6Y6O - chains A and B; structure by X-ray diffraction, 2.04 A resolution.

[Chain A (and B)]
Molecule: Inhibin beta A chain
From: Homo sapiens
Notes: chain B of this document is another copy of the same molecule, construct and numbering; everything in this record applies to it too
UniProt: P08476 (INHBA_HUMAN); residues 311-426 here = UniProt positions 311-426
Chain sequence (116 residues; numbered 311 to 426; the number before each row is that of its first residue):
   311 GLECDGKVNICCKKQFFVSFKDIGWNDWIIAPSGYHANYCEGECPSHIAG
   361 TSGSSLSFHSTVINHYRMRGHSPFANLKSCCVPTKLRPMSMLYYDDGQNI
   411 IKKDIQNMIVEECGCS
Cystine bridges: Cys314-Cys322, Cys321-Cys391, Cys350-Cys423, Cys354-Cys425
Small-molecule neighbours: OCK ((3R)-4-ethyl-3-methyl-3-propyl-1H-1,4-benzodiazepine-2,5-dione): Trp335, Trp338, Ile339, Met401, Tyr403, Ile415, Met418
UniProt features mapped onto this chain:
  - natural variant: Asn386 (N386S: Found in a patient with early-onset epithelial ovarian tumor; uncertain significance)
What the authors report for this chain:
  - binding site for OCK: Trp338

[How chain A and chain B interact]
Cross-chain cystine bridges: Cys390(A)-Cys390(B)
Pairs across the interface (51):
  Phe326(A) with Ile373(B), hydrophobic; Tyr376(B), hydrophobic; Phe384(B), hydrophobic
  Val328(A) with Val372(B), hydrophobic; Tyr376(B)
  Ser329(A) with Tyr376(B), hydrogen bond (backbone-side chain)
  Asp332(A) with Tyr376(B), hydrogen bond; Arg379(B), hydrogen bond (backbone-side chain)
  Ile333(A) with Tyr376(B), hydrophobic
  Trp335(A) with Val372(B), hydrophobic; His375(B)
  Ala347(A) with His369(B)
  Asn348(A) with His369(B)
  Tyr349(A) with Pro383(B); Phe384(B), hydrophobic; Leu387(B), hydrophobic
  Ser367(A) with Asn417(B)
  Phe368(A) with Trp335(B), hydrophobic; Tyr345(B); Met401(B), hydrophobic; Met418(B), hydrophobic
  His369(A) with Ala347(B); Asn348(B); Asn417(B), hydrogen bond (backbone-backbone); Met418(B), hydrogen bond (side chain-backbone); Val420(B)
  Thr371(A) with Trp335(B)
  Val372(A) with Trp335(B), hydrophobic; Tyr345(B)
  His375(A) with Ile333(B)
  Tyr376(A) with Phe326(B), hydrophobic; Val328(B); Ile333(B)
  Pro383(A) with Tyr349(B); Glu351(B)
  Phe384(A) with Phe326(B), hydrophobic; Tyr349(B), hydrophobic
  Leu387(A) with Glu351(B)
  Cys390(A) with Cys390(B), disulfide
  Val392(A) with Ser426(B)
  Leu396(A) with His369(B)
  Ile415(A) with Phe368(B), hydrophobic
  Gln416(A) with Leu366(B); Phe368(B)
  Asn417(A) with Leu366(B); Phe368(B); His369(B), hydrogen bond (backbone-backbone)
  Met418(A) with Phe368(B), hydrophobic; His369(B), hydrogen bond (backbone-side chain)
  Val420(A) with His369(B)
  Ser426(A) with Val392(B)
Other interface residues (no listed pair), chain A (30 interface residues in all): Phe327, Ile373
Other interface residues (no listed pair), chain B (33 interface residues in all): Phe330, Ile339, Cys350, Thr371, Leu396, Ile415

[In short]
30 residues of chain A and 33 residues of chain B are in contact, with 1 disulfide bond and 7 hydrogen bonds.
Polar contacts include Ser329(A)-Tyr376(B), Asp332(A)-Tyr376(B) and Asp332(A)-Arg379(B). Bound to chain A:
compound OCK. From the paper: a binding site for OCK at Trp338(A).
Chain A and chain B are both Inhibin beta A chain (Homo sapiens); the structure, Structure of mature activin A
with small molecule 42, was determined by X-ray diffraction, deposited together with 6Y6N, 6Y6U and 6Y6Z.
